8BQ2 - chains H and W of the 10 polymer chains in the assembly; structure by electron microscopy, 3.80 A resolution.

== Chain H ==
Protein: DNA repair protein RAD51 homolog 1
From: Homo sapiens
Reference sequence: Q06609 (RAD51_HUMAN); residue numbers follow UniProt; this construct covers 1-339
Chain sequence (339 residues; row label = number of the first residue in the row):
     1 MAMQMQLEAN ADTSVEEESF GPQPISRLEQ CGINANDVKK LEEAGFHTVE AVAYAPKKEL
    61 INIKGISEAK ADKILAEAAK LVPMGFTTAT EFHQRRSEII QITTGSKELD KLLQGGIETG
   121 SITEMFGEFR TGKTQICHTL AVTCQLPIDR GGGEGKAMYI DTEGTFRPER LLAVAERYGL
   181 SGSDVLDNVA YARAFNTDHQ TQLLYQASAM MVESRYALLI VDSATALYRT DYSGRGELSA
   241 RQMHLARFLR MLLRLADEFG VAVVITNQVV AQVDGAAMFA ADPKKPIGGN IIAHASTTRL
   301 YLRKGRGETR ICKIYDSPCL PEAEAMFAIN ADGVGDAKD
Not modelled in the structure: 1-20, 274-282
Bound ions: Ca2+ site 1: Thr134 (together with ATP); Ca2+ site 2: Ala293, Ser296, Asp316 (together with ATP)
Ligand contacts:
  - ATP (adenosine-5'-triphosphate), molecule 1: Glu128, Phe129, Arg130, Thr131, Gly132, Lys133, Thr134, Gln135, Glu163, Arg170, Arg310, Ile329, Asn330, Ala331
  - ATP, molecule 2: Ala293, His294, Ser296, Asp316, Ser317, Pro318, Cys319, Leu320, Pro321, Glu322
Reported in the primary citation:
  - binding site for the 30-nt DNA strand (chain W): Gly289, Asn290, Ile291
  - binding site for ATP: His294

== Chain W ==
Molecule: 30-nt DNA strand
Sequence (30 nucleotides; row label = number of the first residue in the row):
     1 GGAGGAGGAG GAGGAGGAGG AGGAGGAGGA

== Interface between chain H and chain W ==
Residue-residue contacts (21; chain H residue first):
  Arg229(H) with DA9(W), salt bridge to the phosphate
  Arg235(H) with DG7(W), base contact
  Leu238(H) with DG7(W), sugar contact
  Ser239(H) with DA6(W), sugar contact
  Arg241(H) with DG7(W), phosphate contact; DG8(W), salt bridge to the phosphate
  Gln242(H) with DA6(W), hydrogen bond to the phosphate; DG7(W), hydrogen bond to the phosphate
  Met243(H) with DA6(W), phosphate contact
  Val270(H) with DA9(W), phosphate contact; DG10(W), phosphate contact
  Ala271(H) with DA9(W), base contact; DG10(W), hydrogen bond to the phosphate
  Gln272(H) with DG10(W), base contact
  Val273(H) with DG10(W), base contact
  Ile287(H) with DG8(W), phosphate contact; DA9(W), phosphate contact
  Gly288(H) with DG8(W), hydrogen bond to the phosphate
  Gly289(H) with DG7(W), phosphate contact; DG8(W), phosphate contact
  Asn290(H) with DG7(W), hydrogen bond to the phosphate

== Summary ==
Chain H and chain W form an interface of 15 and 5 residues respectively; the contacts include 5 hydrogen bonds
and 2 salt bridges. Among the polar pairs are Gln242(H)-DA6(W), Gln242(H)-DG7(W) and Ala271(H)-DG10(W). From
the paper: a binding site for the 30-nt DNA strand (chain W) at Gly289(H), Asn290(H) and Ile291(H); a binding
site for ATP at His294(H).
Chain H is DNA repair protein RAD51 homolog 1 (Homo sapiens) and chain W is a 30-nt DNA strand; the structure,
CryoEM structure of the pre-synaptic RAD51 nucleoprotein filament in the presence of ATP and Ca2+, was
determined by electron microscopy, deposited together with 8BR2 and 8BSC.
